Entry 5BRU (X-ray diffraction, 1.60 A resolution); this record covers chain A.

Chain A:
Protein: Carbonic anhydrase 2
Organism: Homo sapiens
Notes: EC 4.2.1.1
UniProtKB: P00918 (CAH2_HUMAN); residues 3-260 here = UniProt positions 3-260
Chain sequence (260 residues; each row starts with the number of its first residue):
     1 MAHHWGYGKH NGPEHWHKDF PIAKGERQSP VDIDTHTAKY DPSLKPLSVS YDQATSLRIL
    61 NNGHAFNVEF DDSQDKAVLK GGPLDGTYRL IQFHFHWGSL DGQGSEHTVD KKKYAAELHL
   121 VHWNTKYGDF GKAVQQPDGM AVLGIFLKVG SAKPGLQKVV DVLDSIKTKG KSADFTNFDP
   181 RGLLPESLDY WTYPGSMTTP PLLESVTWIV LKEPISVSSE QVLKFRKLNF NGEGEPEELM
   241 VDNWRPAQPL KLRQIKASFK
Unresolved in the structure: 1-2
Differences from the reference sequence: initiating methionine (1); expression tag (2); engineered mutation M140 (Leu in P00918), M197 (Leu in P00918), S205 (Cys in P00918), L252 (Asn in P00918)
Ion coordination: Zn2+: H94, H96, H119 (together with 8TH)
Ligand contacts: 8TH (chloro[(phenylsulfonyl){[4-(4-sulfamoylphenyl)pyridin-2-yl-kappaN]methyl}azanide-kappaN][(1,2,3,4,5-eta)-1,2,3,4-tetramethyl-5-propylcyclopentadienyl]iridium): I91, Q92, H94, H96, E106, H119, V121, F130, G131, V134, M140, V142, S196, M197, T198, T199, P200, P201, W208
UniProt features mapped onto this chain:
  - active site: H64 (Proton donor/acceptor)
  - binding site (Zn(2+)): H94, H96, H119
  - binding site (substrate): T198, T199
  - site: Y7 (Fine-tunes the proton-transfer properties of H-64), N62 (Fine-tunes the proton-transfer properties of H-64), N67 (Fine-tunes the proton-transfer properties of H-64), Q92 (Involved in the binding of some activators, including histamine and L-histidine)
  - modified residue (Phosphoserine): S165, S172

In short:
Ligands of chain A: compound 8TH. H94, H96 and H119 coordinate Zn2+. UniProt lists active-site residue H64, 3
Zn2+-binding residues and substrate-binding residues T198 and T199.
Chain A is Carbonic anhydrase 2 (Homo sapiens); the structure, Catalytic Improvement of an Artificial
Metalloenzyme by Computational Design, was determined by X-ray diffraction, deposited together with 5BRV and
5BRW.
